Entry 7CLI (X-ray diffraction, 3.00 A resolution); this record covers chains A and B of the 4 polymer chains in the assembly.

# Chain A (and B)
Molecule: Nuclear factor NF-kappa-B p52 subunit
From: Homo sapiens
Notes: chain B of this document is another copy of the same molecule, construct and numbering; everything in this record applies to it too
Reference sequence: Q00653 (NFKB2_HUMAN); residue numbers follow UniProt; this construct covers 1-398
Chain sequence (398 residues; each row starts with the number of its first residue):
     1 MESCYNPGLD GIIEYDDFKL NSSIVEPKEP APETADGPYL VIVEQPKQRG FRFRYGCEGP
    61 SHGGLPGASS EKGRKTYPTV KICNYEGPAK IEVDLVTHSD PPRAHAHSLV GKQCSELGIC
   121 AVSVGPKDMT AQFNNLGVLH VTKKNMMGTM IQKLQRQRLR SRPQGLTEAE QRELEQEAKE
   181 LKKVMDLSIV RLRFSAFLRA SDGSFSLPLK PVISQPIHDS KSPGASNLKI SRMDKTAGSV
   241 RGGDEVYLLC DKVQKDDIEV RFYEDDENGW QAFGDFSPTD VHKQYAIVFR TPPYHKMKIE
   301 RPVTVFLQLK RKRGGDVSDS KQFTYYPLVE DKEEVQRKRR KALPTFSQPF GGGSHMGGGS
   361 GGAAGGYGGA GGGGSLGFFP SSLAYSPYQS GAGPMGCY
Disordered / not traced: 1-34, 162-164, 330-398 (chain B: 1-33, 330-398)
Disulfides: Cys114-Cys120
Swiss-Prot annotation at these positions:
  - region: Phe346 to Gly377 (GRR)
  - motif: Arg337 to Lys341 (Nuclear localization signal)
  - modified residue (Phosphoserine): Ser23, Ser161
  - mutagenesis: Tyr247 to Leu249 (Two-fold reduction in heterodimerization with RelA)
From the paper describing this entry:
  - binding site for the 18-nt DNA strand: Arg52, Arg54, Tyr55, Cys57, Glu58, Ser61, His62, Lys143, Lys221
  - contacts within the chain: Arg49-Gly224, Arg49-Ser226, Arg49-Arg311 (hydrogen bond), Arg49-Asp316 (hydrogen bond), Arg49-Ala225, Ser226-Arg311
  - mutagenesis - K144A: decreased binding to the 18-nt DNA strand
  - mutagenesis - K144A: unchanged binding to Bcl3
  - binding site for the 18-nt DNA strand: Arg52, Arg54, Tyr55, Ser61, His62, Lys143, Lys221

# Chain A / chain B interface
Residue-residue contacts (30; chain A residue first):
  Ser231(A) - His282(B)
  Arg232(A) - Glu245(B)  salt bridge
  Arg232(A) - Tyr247(B)
  Arg232(A) - Asp280(B)  salt bridge
  Arg232(A) - Val288(B)
  Met233(A) - Tyr247(B)  hydrogen bond (backbone-side chain)
  Asp234(A) - Asp234(B)
  Asp234(A) - Tyr247(B)  hydrogen bond (backbone-side chain)
  Glu245(A) - Arg232(B)  salt bridge
  Tyr247(A) - Arg232(B)
  Tyr247(A) - Met233(B)  hydrogen bond (side chain-backbone)
  Tyr247(A) - Asp234(B)
  Tyr247(A) - Leu249(B)  hydrophobic
  Leu249(A) - Tyr247(B)  hydrophobic
  Leu249(A) - His282(B)
  Leu249(A) - Ala286(B)  hydrophobic
  Cys250(A) - His282(B)  hydrogen bond (backbone-side chain)
  Asp251(A) - Lys283(B)  salt bridge
  Asp280(A) - Arg232(B)  salt bridge
  His282(A) - Ser231(B)
  His282(A) - Leu249(B)
  His282(A) - Cys250(B)  hydrogen bond (side chain-backbone)
  His282(A) - Tyr285(B)  hydrogen bond (side chain-backbone)
  Lys283(A) - Asp251(B)  salt bridge
  Lys283(A) - Tyr285(B)
  Tyr285(A) - His282(B)  hydrogen bond (backbone-side chain)
  Tyr285(A) - Lys283(B)
  Tyr285(A) - Tyr285(B)  hydrophobic
  Val288(A) - Arg232(B)
  Val288(A) - Leu249(B)  hydrophobic
Other interface residues (no listed pair), chain A (15 interface residues in all): Ala286

# Summary
The chain A/chain B interface involves 15 residues from each chain, with 7 hydrogen bonds and 6 salt bridges.
Among the polar pairs are Arg232(A)-Glu245(B), Arg232(A)-Asp280(B) and Asp251(A)-Lys283(B). The paper reports
a binding site for the 18-nt DNA strand at Arg52(A), Arg54(A) and Tyr55(A) among others; K144A of chain A
reduces binding to the 18-nt DNA strand.
Both chains are Nuclear factor NF-kappa-B p52 subunit (Homo sapiens). Entry 7CLI (Structure of NF-kB p52
homodimer bound to P-Selectin kB DNA fragment) was determined by X-ray diffraction together with 7W7L, 7VUP
and 7VUQ from the same study.
